PDB entry 3UK4 | X-ray diffraction, 1.98 A resolution | chains A and B

# Chain A
Name: Lactotransferrin
From: Bos taurus
Notes: EC 3.4.21.-; fragment: C-lobe
UniProt: P24627 (TRFL_BOVIN); residues 342-676 here correspond to UniProt positions 361-695 (UniProt number = residue number + 19)
Chain sequence (335 residues; numbered 342 to 676; the number before each row is that of its first residue):
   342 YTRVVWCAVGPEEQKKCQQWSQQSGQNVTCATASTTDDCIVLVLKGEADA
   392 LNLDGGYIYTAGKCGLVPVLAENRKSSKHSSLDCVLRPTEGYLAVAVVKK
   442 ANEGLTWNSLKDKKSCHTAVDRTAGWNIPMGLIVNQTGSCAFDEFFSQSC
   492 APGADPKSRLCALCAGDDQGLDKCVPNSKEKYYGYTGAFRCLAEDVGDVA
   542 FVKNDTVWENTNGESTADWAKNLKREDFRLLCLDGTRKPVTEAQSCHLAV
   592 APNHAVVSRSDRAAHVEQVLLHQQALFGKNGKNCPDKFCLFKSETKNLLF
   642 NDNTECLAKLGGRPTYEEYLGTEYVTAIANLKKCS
Modified positions: N368 (glycosylation site)
Disulfides: C348-C380, C358-C371, C425-C647, C457-C532, C481-C675, C491-C505, C502-C515, C573-C587, C625-C630
Glycans and other covalent adducts: N-acetylglucosamine (NAG) linked to N476, N545
Metal / ion sites: Fe ion: D395, Y433, Y526, H595 (together with carbonate ion); Zn2+ site 1 near H588 (its only coordinating residue here); Zn2+ site 2 near E659 (its only coordinating residue here)
Small-molecule neighbours:
  - carbonate ion (CO3): D395, Y433, T459, R463, T464, A465, G466, Y526, H595
  - N-acetylglucosamine (NAG; 2-acetamido-2-deoxy-beta-D-glucopyranose): Q364, S365, G366, N368, H613, Q614, L617
  - (2S)-pentane-1,2,5-triol (XXD): G662, T663, E664

# Chain B
Name: C-terminal peptide from Lactotransferrin
From: Bos taurus
UniProt: P24627 (TRFL_BOVIN); residues 681-686 here correspond to UniProt positions 700-705 (UniProt number = residue number + 19)
Chain sequence (6 residues; row label = number of the first residue in the row):
   681 LEACAF

# Interface between chain A and chain B
Inter-chain disulfides: C405(A)-C684(B)
Pairs across the interface (9; chain A residue first):
  V382(A) - F686(B)  hydrophobic
  T401(A) - F686(B)
  K404(A) - L681(B)  hydrogen bond (side chain-backbone)
  K404(A) - E682(B)
  K404(A) - C684(B)
  C405(A) - C684(B)  disulfide
  C405(A) - A685(B)
  C405(A) - F686(B)  hydrophobic
  K674(A) - L681(B)
Other interface residues (no listed pair), chain A (8 interface residues in all): D378, I381, L385
Other interface residues (no listed pair), chain B (6 interface residues in all): A683

# Overview
Chain A and chain B form an interface of 8 and 6 residues respectively, with 1 disulfide bond and 1 hydrogen
bond. The hydrogen-bonded pair is K404(A)-L681(B). Ligands of chain A: carbonate ion, N-acetylglucosamine and
(2S)-pentane-1,2,5-triol. N-acetylglucosamine is covalently linked to N476(A) and N545(A).
Here chain A is Lactotransferrin and chain B is C-terminal peptide from Lactotransferrin, both from Bos
taurus. Entry 3UK4 (Crystal Structure of C-lobe of Bovine lactoferrin Complexed with 1,2,5-Pentanetriol at
1.98 A Resolution) was determined by X-ray diffraction.
